Entry 7ZPB (X-ray diffraction, 2.31 A resolution); this record covers chain A.

== Chain A ==
Protein: Cholinesterase
From: Homo sapiens
Notes: EC 3.1.1.8
Reference sequence: P06276 (CHLE_HUMAN); residues 1-529 here correspond to UniProt positions 29-557 (UniProt number = residue number + 28)
Sequence (529 residues; numbered 1 to 529; the number before each row is that of its first residue):
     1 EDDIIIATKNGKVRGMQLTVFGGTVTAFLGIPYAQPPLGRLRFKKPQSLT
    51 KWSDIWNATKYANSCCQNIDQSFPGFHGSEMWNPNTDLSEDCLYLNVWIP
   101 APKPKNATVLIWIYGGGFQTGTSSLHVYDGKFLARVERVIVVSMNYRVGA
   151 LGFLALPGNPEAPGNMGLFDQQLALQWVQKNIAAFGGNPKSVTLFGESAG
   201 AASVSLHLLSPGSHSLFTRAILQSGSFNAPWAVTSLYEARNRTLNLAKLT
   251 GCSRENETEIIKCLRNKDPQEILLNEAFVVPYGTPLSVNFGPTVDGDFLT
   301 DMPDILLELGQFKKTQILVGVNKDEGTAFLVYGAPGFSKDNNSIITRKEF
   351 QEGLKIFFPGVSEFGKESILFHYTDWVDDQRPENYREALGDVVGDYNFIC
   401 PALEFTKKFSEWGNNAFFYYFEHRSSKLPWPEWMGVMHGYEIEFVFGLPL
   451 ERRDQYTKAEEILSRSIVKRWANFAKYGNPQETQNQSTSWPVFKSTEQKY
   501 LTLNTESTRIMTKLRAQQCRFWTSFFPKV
Not modelled in the structure: 1-3
Sequence notes: engineered mutation Gln17 (Asn45 in P06276), Gln455 (Asn483 in P06276), Gln481 (Asn509 in P06276), Gln486 (Asn514 in P06276)
Swiss-Prot annotation at these positions:
  - active site: Ser198 (Acyl-ester intermediate), Glu325 (Charge relay system), His438 (Charge relay system)
  - binding site (tacrine): Trp82, His438
  - binding site (substrate): Gly116, Gly117
  - modified residue: Ser198 (Phosphoserine)
  - glycosylation (N-linked (GlcNAc...) asparagine): Asn57 (complex), Asn106 (complex), Asn241 (complex), Asn256 (complex), Asn341 (complex), Asn485
Disulfide bonds: Cys65-Cys92, Cys252-Cys263, Cys400-Cys519
Covalently attached groups: N-acetylglucosamine (NAG) linked to Asn57, Asn256; glycan linked to Asn106, Asn241, Asn341, Asn485; compound JS0 linked to Ser198
Ligand contacts:
  - JS0 ([8-[3-(4-prop-2-ynylpiperazin-1-yl)propoxy]quinolin-2-yl]methanol): Asp70, Gly78, Trp82, Gly115, Gly116, Gly117, Gln119, Thr120, Glu197, Ala199, Trp231, Pro285, Leu286, Ser287, Val288, Ala328, Phe329, Tyr332, Phe398, Trp430, Met437, His438, Tyr440
  - propanoic acid (PPI): Trp82, Gly115, Gly116, Tyr128, Glu197, His438, Gly439
  - N-acetyl-alpha-neuraminic acid (SIA): Lys60, Asn63, Asp87
What the authors report for this chain:
  - binding site for JS0: Gly116, Gly117, Ser198, Ala199, Trp231, Phe329, Tyr332
  - catalytic residues: Gly116, Gly117, Ser198, Ala199
  - binding site for propanoic acid: Glu197
  - catalytic residues: His438 (citing earlier work)

== Overview ==
Ligands of chain A: N-acetyl-alpha-neuraminic acid and propanoic acid. N-acetylglucosamine is covalently
linked to Asn57 and Asn256. Covalently linked compound JS0: at Ser198. The paper reports catalytic residues
Gly116, Gly117 and Ser198 among others; a binding site for JS0 at Gly116, Gly117 and Ser198 among others.
Chain A is Cholinesterase (Homo sapiens); the structure, Structure of hemiacetylated human
butyrylcholinesterase upon reaction with
8-(3-(4-(prop-2-yn-1-yl)piperazin-1-yl)propoxy)quinoline-2-carbaldehyde, was determined by X-ray diffraction
(same publication as 7QBR).
